Entry 7ST8 (X-ray diffraction, 2.75 A resolution); this record covers chains H and S of the 3 polymer chains in the assembly.

Chain H:
Protein: 7H2.2 Fab Heavy Chain
Organism: Mus musculus
Notes: antibody fragment or engineered binder
Chain sequence (223 residues; row label = number of the first residue in the row; a row labelled like 35A-35B holds insertion residues (35A, then the next letters in order)):
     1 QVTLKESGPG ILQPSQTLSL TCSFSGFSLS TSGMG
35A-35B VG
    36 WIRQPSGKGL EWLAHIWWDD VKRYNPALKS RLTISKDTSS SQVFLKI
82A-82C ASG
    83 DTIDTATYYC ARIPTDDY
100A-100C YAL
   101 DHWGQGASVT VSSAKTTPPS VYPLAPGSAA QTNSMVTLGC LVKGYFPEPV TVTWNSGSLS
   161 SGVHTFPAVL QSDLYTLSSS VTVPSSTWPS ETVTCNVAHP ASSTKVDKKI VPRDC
Disulfides: Cys22-Cys92, Cys140-Cys195

Chain S:
Protein: Astacin-like metalloendopeptidase
Organism: Homo sapiens
Notes: EC 3.4.-.-; fragment: C-terminus
UniProt: Q6HA08 (ASTL_HUMAN); numbering as in UniProt (aligned over 284-431)
Chain sequence (170 residues; numbered 262 to 431; the number before each row is that of its first residue):
   262 MGSSHHHHHH SSGLVPRGSH MASGPRPRGR GSHAHSTGRS PAPASLSLQR LLEALSAESR
   322 SPDPSGSSAG GQPVPAGPGE SPHGWESPAL KKLSAEASAR QPQTLASSPR SRPGAGAPGV
   382 AQEQSWLAGV STKPTVPSSE AGIQPVPVQG SPALPGGCVP RNHFKGMSED
Not modelled in the structure: 262-304, 320-431
Sequence notes: initiating methionine (262); expression tag (263-283)

Chain H / chain S interface:
Contacting residue pairs (15):
  His50(H) - Glu314(S)  salt bridge
  Trp52(H) - Arg311(S)
  Trp52(H) - Glu314(S)  hydrogen bond
  Trp53(H) - Arg311(S)
  Asp54(H) - Arg311(S)  salt bridge
  Arg58(H) - Glu314(S)  salt bridge
  Arg58(H) - Ala315(S)
  Arg58(H) - Ala318(S)
  Asp98(H) - Ser306(S)
  Asp98(H) - Ser308(S)  hydrogen bond (backbone-side chain)
  Asp98(H) - Gln310(S)
  Asp98(H) - Arg311(S)  salt bridge
  Asp99(H) - Gln310(S)
  Tyr100(H) - Gln310(S)
  Tyr100A(H) - Gln310(S)
Also at the interface, not in a pair above, chain H (10 interface residues in all): Val56

In short:
The interface between chain H and chain S involves 10 residues on one side and 7 on the other, with 2 hydrogen
bonds and 4 salt bridges. Among the polar pairs are His50(H)-Glu314(S), Asp54(H)-Arg311(S) and
Arg58(H)-Glu314(S).
Chain H is 7H2.2 Fab Heavy Chain (Mus musculus) and chain S is Astacin-like metalloendopeptidase (Homo
sapiens); the structure, Crystal structure of 7H2.2 Fab in complex with SAS1B C-terminal region, was
determined by X-ray diffraction.
